PDB entry 9FBW | electron microscopy, 4.40 A resolution (low resolution: residue-level contacts below are approximate; hydrogen-bond / salt-bridge calls are withheld) | chains C and I of the 18 polymer chains in the assembly

Chain C:
Protein: Histone H4
Organism: Saccharomyces cerevisiae S288C
Reference sequence: P02309 (H4_YEAST); residues 0-102 here correspond to UniProt positions 1-103 (UniProt number = residue number + 1)
Chain sequence (103 residues; each row starts with the number of its first residue; numbering starts at 0):
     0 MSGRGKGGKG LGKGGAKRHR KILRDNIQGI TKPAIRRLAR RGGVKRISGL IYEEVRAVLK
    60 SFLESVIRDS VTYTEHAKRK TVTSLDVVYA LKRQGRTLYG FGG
Not modelled in the structure: 0-21, 101-102
UniProt features mapped onto this chain:
  - DNA-binding region: Lys16 to Lys20
  - modified residue: Lys5 (N6-acetyl-N6-methyllysine), Lys8 (N6-acetyllysine), Lys12 (N6-acetyl-N6-methyllysine), Lys16 (N6-acetyllysine), Lys31 (N6-succinyllysine), Arg55 (Omega-N-methylarginine), Ser60 (Phosphoserine), Ser64 (Phosphoserine), Lys77 (N6-succinyllysine), Lys79 (N6-acetyllysine), Lys91 (N6-glutaryllysine)

Chain I:
Molecule: 112-nt DNA strand
Sequence (112 nucleotides; row label = number of the first residue in the row; numbers below 1 keep their minus sign (DC-75 is residue -75)):
   -75 CCCTGGAGAA TCCCGGTGCC GAGGCCGCTC AATTGGTCGT AGACAGCTCT AGCACCGCTT
   -15 AAACGCACGT ACGCGCTGTC CCCCGCGTTT TAACCGCCAA GGGGATTACT CC

How chain C and chain I interact:
Contacting residue pairs (14; chain C residue first):
  Asp24(C) with DA17(I)
  Gln27(C) with DT15(I); DA16(I)
  Lys31(C) with DC8(I); DC10(I)
  Arg35(C) with DC8(I)
  Arg39(C) with DC8(I); DG9(I)
  Lys44(C) with DC8(I)
  Ile46(C) with DC7(I); DC8(I)
  Ser47(C) with DC7(I)
  Gly48(C) with DC7(I)
  Tyr51(C) with DC8(I)
Interface residues without a listed pair, chain C (11 interface residues in all): Ile50

Overview:
11 residues of chain C face 7 of chain I across their interface. Curated annotation (UniProt) lists a
DNA-binding region on chain C.
Here chain C is Histone H4 (Saccharomyces cerevisiae S288C) and chain I is a 112-nt DNA strand. Entry 9FBW
(SWR1 lacking Swc5 subunit in complex with hexasome) was determined by electron microscopy, deposited together
with 8QYV and 8QZ0.
